7CJQ - chains A and C of the 3 polymer chains in the assembly; structure by X-ray diffraction, 2.70 A resolution.

== Chain A ==
Protein: MHC class I DLA-88
Organism: Canis lupus familiaris
UniProt: O46882 (O46882_CANLF); residues 2-276 here correspond to UniProt positions 25-299 (UniProt number = residue number + 23)
Amino-acid sequence (275 residues; each row starts with the number of its first residue):
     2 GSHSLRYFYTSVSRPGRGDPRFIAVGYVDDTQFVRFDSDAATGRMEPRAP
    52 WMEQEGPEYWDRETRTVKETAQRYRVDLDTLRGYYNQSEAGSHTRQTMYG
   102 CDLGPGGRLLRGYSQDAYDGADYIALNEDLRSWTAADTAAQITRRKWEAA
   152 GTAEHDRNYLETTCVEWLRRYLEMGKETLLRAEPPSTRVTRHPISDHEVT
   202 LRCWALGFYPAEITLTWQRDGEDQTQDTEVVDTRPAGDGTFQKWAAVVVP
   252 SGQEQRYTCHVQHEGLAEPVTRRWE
Cystine bridges: Cys102-Cys165, Cys204-Cys260

== Chain C ==
Protein: Arg-thr-ile-ser-tyr-thr-tyr-pro-phe
Amino-acid sequence (9 residues; row label = number of the first residue in the row):
     1 RTISYTYPF

== Chain A / chain C interface ==
Pairs across the interface (36):
  Tyr8(A) - Arg1(C)  hydrogen bond (side chain-backbone)
  Tyr8(A) - Thr2(C)
  Tyr10(A) - Thr2(C)
  Glu64(A) - Arg1(C)
  Glu64(A) - Thr2(C)  hydrogen bond (side chain-backbone)
  Thr67(A) - Thr2(C)  hydrogen bond
  Glu70(A) - Ser4(C)
  Thr71(A) - Thr6(C)
  Arg74(A) - Ser4(C)  hydrogen bond (side chain-backbone)
  Arg74(A) - Tyr5(C)
  Arg74(A) - Thr6(C)  hydrogen bond
  Tyr75(A) - Thr6(C)
  Asp78(A) - Pro8(C)
  Asp78(A) - Phe9(C)  hydrogen bond (side chain-backbone)
  Thr81(A) - Phe9(C)
  Leu82(A) - Phe9(C)  hydrophobic
  Tyr85(A) - Phe9(C)  hydrogen bond (side chain-backbone)
  Arg96(A) - Phe9(C)
  Tyr100(A) - Thr2(C)
  Tyr100(A) - Ile3(C)  hydrogen bond (side chain-backbone)
  Asp117(A) - Phe9(C)
  Tyr124(A) - Phe9(C)  hydrophobic
  Thr144(A) - Phe9(C)  hydrogen bond (side chain-backbone)
  Trp148(A) - Tyr7(C)  hydrogen bond (side chain-backbone)
  Trp148(A) - Pro8(C)  hydrogen bond (side chain-backbone)
  Trp148(A) - Phe9(C)  hydrophobic
  Thr153(A) - Tyr7(C)
  His156(A) - Tyr5(C)
  His156(A) - Tyr7(C)
  Asp157(A) - Ile3(C)
  Tyr160(A) - Arg1(C)  hydrogen bond (side chain-backbone)
  Tyr160(A) - Thr2(C)
  Tyr160(A) - Ile3(C)  hydrophobic
  Thr164(A) - Arg1(C)
  Trp168(A) - Arg1(C)
  Tyr172(A) - Arg1(C)  hydrogen bond (side chain-backbone)
Also at the interface, not in a pair above, chain A (31 interface residues in all): Met46, Arg63, Ile125, Lys147, Ala151, Gly152

== Overview ==
The interface between chain A and chain C involves 31 residues on one side and 9 on the other; the contacts
include 13 hydrogen bonds. Polar contacts include Tyr8(A)-Arg1(C), Glu64(A)-Thr2(C) and Thr67(A)-Thr2(C).
Here chain A is MHC class I DLA-88 (Canis lupus familiaris) and chain C is
Arg-thr-ile-ser-tyr-thr-tyr-pro-phe. Entry 7CJQ (Structure of DLA-88*001:04) was determined by X-ray
diffraction.
